PDB entry 6AJ3 | electron microscopy, 3.80 A resolution | chains A and B of the 3 polymer chains in the assembly

[Chain A]
Molecule: Capsid protein VP1
Organism: Enterovirus D68
Notes: EC 3.4.22.29, 3.6.1.15, 3.4.22.28, 2.7.7.48
Reference sequence: A0A097F8Q2 (A0A097F8Q2_9ENTO); residues 1-295 here correspond to UniProt positions 565-859 (UniProt number = residue number + 564)
Sequence (295 residues; row label = number of the first residue in the row):
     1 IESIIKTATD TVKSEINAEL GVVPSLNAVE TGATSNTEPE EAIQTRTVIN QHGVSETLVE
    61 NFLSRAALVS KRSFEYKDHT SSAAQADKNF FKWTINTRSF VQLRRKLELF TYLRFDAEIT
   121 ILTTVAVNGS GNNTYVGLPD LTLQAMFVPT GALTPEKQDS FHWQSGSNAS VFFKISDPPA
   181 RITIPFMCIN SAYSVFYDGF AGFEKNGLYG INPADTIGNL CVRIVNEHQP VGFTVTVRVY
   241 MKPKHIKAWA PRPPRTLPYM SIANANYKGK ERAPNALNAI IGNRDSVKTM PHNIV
Disordered / not traced: 1-53, 77-87, 127-138, 204-207, 268-295

[Chain B]
Molecule: Capsid protein VP2
Organism: Enterovirus D68
Reference sequence: A0A0A7X639 (A0A0A7X639_9ENTO); residues 1-248 here correspond to UniProt positions 70-317 (UniProt number = residue number + 69)
Sequence (248 residues; each row starts with the number of its first residue):
     1 SPSAEACGYS DRVLQLKLGN SAIVTQEAAN YCCAYGEWPN YLPDHEAVAI DKPTQPETAT
    61 DRFYTLKSVK WETGSTGWWW KLPDALNNIG MFGQNVQHHY LYRSGFLIHV QCNATKFHQG
   121 ALLVVAIPEH QRGAHNTNTS PGFDDIMKGE EGGTFNHPYV LDDGTSLACA TIFPHQWINL
   181 RTNNSATIVL PWMNAAPMDF PLRHNQWTLA IIPVVPLGTR TTSSMVPITV SIAPMCCEFN
   241 GLRHAITQ
Disordered / not traced: 1-62, 93-102, 239-248

[How chain A and chain B interact]
Residue-residue contacts - 61 pairs, chain A then chain B:
  Y112(A) - E129(B)  hydrogen bond
  N190(A) - A195(B)
  N190(A) - A196(B)
  S191(A) - A195(B)  hydrogen bond (side chain-backbone)
  A192(A) - A195(B)
  F196(A) - E129(B)
  F196(A) - Q131(B)
  Y197(A) - E129(B)
  Y197(A) - Q131(B)
  Y197(A) - H204(B)
  D198(A) - K81(B)  salt bridge
  D198(A) - E129(B)  hydrogen bond (backbone-side chain)
  D198(A) - H130(B)
  D198(A) - I146(B)
  D198(A) - H204(B)
  D198(A) - N205(B)  hydrogen bond (backbone-backbone)
  D198(A) - T208(B)
  G199(A) - R203(B)
  F200(A) - G142(B)
  F200(A) - F143(B)  hydrophobic
  F200(A) - R203(B)  hydrogen bond (backbone-backbone)
  G202(A) - R203(B)  hydrogen bond (backbone-side chain)
  F203(A) - R203(B)  hydrogen bond (backbone-side chain)
  Y209(A) - Q131(B)
  Y209(A) - R132(B)  hydrogen bond (side chain-backbone)
  Y209(A) - P141(B)  hydrophobic
  Y209(A) - I146(B)
  G210(A) - Q131(B)
  A250(A) - M193(B)  hydrophobic
  P251(A) - I172(B)
  P251(A) - F173(B)
  R252(A) - P128(B)
  R252(A) - E129(B)  hydrogen bond (side chain-backbone)
  R252(A) - F173(B)
  P253(A) - T165(B)
  P253(A) - C169(B)
  P253(A) - I172(B)
  P253(A) - F173(B)
  P254(A) - T165(B)
  P254(A) - S166(B)
  R255(A) - D163(B)  hydrogen bond (side chain-backbone)
  T256(A) - G164(B)  hydrogen bond (side chain-backbone)
  T256(A) - S166(B)
  L257(A) - V160(B)  hydrophobic
  M260(A) - T137(B)
  M260(A) - N138(B)
  S261(A) - N138(B)  hydrogen bond
  N264(A) - S140(B)
  A265(A) - G133(B)
  A265(A) - D163(B)
  N266(A) - G133(B)
  N266(A) - A134(B)  hydrogen bond (side chain-backbone)
  N266(A) - T137(B)  hydrogen bond (side chain-backbone)
  N266(A) - N138(B)
  N266(A) - T139(B)
  Y267(A) - G133(B)
  Y267(A) - A134(B)
  Y267(A) - H135(B)
  Y267(A) - N136(B)
  Y267(A) - H157(B)
  Y267(A) - D162(B)
Also at the interface, not in a pair above, chain A (28 interface residues in all): T111
Also at the interface, not in a pair above, chain B (36 interface residues in all): N194

[In short]
Chain A and chain B form an interface of 28 and 36 residues respectively, with 14 hydrogen bonds and 1 salt
bridge. Polar contacts include D198(A)-K81(B), Y112(A)-E129(B) and S191(A)-A195(B).
Here chain A is Capsid protein VP1 and chain B is Capsid protein VP2, both from Enterovirus D68. Entry 6AJ3
(The structure of Enterovirus D68 procapsid) was determined by electron microscopy (same publication as 6AJ0
and 6AJ2).
